Entry 2W2H (X-ray diffraction, 3.25 A resolution); this record covers chains C and R of the 3 polymer chains in the assembly.

[Chain C]
Protein: Protein tat
From: Equine infectious anemia virus
Notes: fragment: cyclin box domain of equine cyclin t1, residues 47-75
UniProt: P20920 (TAT_EIAVY); residues 41-69 here correspond to UniProt positions 47-75 (UniProt number = residue number + 6)
Sequence (29 residues; row label = number of the first residue in the row):
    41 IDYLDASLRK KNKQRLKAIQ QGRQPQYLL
Swiss-Prot annotation at these positions:
  - region: Arg49 to Leu69 (RNA-binding (TAR))
  - motif: Arg49 to Lys57 (Nuclear localization signal)

[Chain R]
Molecule: 22-nt RNA strand
Sequence (22 nucleotides; each row starts with the number of its first residue):
     3 GCUCAGAUUC UGCGGUCUGA GC

[Chain C / chain R interface]
Pairs across the interface (16):
  Ala46(C) - C6(R)  phosphate contact
  Leu48(C) - C15(R)  hydrogen bond to the sugar
  Leu48(C) - G16(R)  phosphate contact
  Arg49(C) - C15(R)  hydrogen bond to the sugar
  Lys50(C) - A7(R)  salt bridge to the phosphate
  Lys51(C) - U10(R)  base contact
  Lys51(C) - G16(R)  base contact
  Lys51(C) - G17(R)  hydrogen bond to the base
  Asn52(C) - C15(R)  hydrogen bond to the sugar
  Asn52(C) - G16(R)  base contact
  Arg55(C) - U10(R)  base contact
  Arg55(C) - C12(R)  hydrogen bond to the base
  Arg55(C) - U13(R)  hydrogen bond to the base
  Arg55(C) - G16(R)  hydrogen bond to the base
  Tyr67(C) - G14(R)  stacking on the base
  Leu69(C) - G14(R)  base contact
Interface residues without a listed pair, chain C (11 interface residues in all): Asp45, Ser47

[Overview]
The interface between chain C and chain R involves 11 residues on one side and 9 on the other; the contacts
include 7 hydrogen bonds, 1 salt bridge and 1 aromatic stacking contact. Polar pairs include Lys51(C)-G17(R),
Arg55(C)-C12(R) and Arg55(C)-U13(R).
Chain C is Protein tat (Equine infectious anemia virus) and chain R is a 22-nt RNA strand; the structure,
Structural basis of transcription activation by the Cyclin T1-Tat-TAR RNA complex from EIAV, was determined by
X-ray diffraction.
